Entry 9ESJ (X-ray diffraction, 2.37 A resolution); this record covers chains A and B.

[Chain A]
Molecule: Cyclin-dependent kinase 2
From: Homo sapiens
Notes: EC 2.7.11.22
Reference sequence: P24941 (CDK2_HUMAN); numbering as in UniProt (aligned over 1-298)
Sequence (302 residues; numbered -3 to 298; the number before each row is that of its first residue; numbers below 1 keep their minus sign (Gly-3 is residue -3)):
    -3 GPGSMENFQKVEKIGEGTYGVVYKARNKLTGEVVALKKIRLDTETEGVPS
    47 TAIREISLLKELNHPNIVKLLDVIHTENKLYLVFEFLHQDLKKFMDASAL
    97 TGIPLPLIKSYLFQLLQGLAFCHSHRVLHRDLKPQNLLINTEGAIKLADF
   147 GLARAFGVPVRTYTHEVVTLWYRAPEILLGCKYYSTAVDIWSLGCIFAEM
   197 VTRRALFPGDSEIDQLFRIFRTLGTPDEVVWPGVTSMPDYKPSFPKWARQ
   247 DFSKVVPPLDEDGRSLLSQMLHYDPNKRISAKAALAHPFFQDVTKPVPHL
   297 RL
Disordered / not traced: 297-298
Differences from the reference sequence: expression tag (-3 to 0)
Modified residues: Thr160 (phosphothreonine; TPO)
Curated features (UniProtKB/Swiss-Prot):
  - active site: Asp127 (Proton acceptor)
  - binding site (ATP): Ile10 to Val18, Lys33, Glu81 to Leu83, Asp86, Lys129 to Asn132, Asp145
  - binding site (Mg(2+)): Asn132, Asp145
  - site (CDK7 binding): Lys9, Lys88, Lys89, Leu166
  - modified residue: Met1 (N-acetylmethionine), Lys6 (N6-acetyllysine), Thr14 (Phosphothreonine), Tyr15 (Phosphotyrosine), Tyr19 (Phosphotyrosine), Thr160 (Phosphothreonine)
Ligand contacts:
  - 2-(4-bromanyl-2-methoxy-phenyl)ethanoic acid (HHT), molecule 1: Gly-3, Pro-2, Ile52, Lys56, Leu66, Leu67, Asp68, Val69, His71
  - 2-(4-bromanyl-2-methoxy-phenyl)ethanoic acid (HHT), molecule 2: Lys6, Tyr19, Ala21, Leu32
  - 2-(4-bromanyl-2-methoxy-phenyl)ethanoic acid (HHT), molecule 3: Ile10, Val18, Ala31, Lys33, Glu51, Val64, Phe80, Glu81, Phe82, Leu83, Leu134, Ala144, Asp145
  - 2-(4-bromanyl-2-methoxy-phenyl)ethanoic acid (HHT), molecule 4: Val17, Tyr19, Leu32, Lys33, Lys34, Arg36, Lys75, Tyr77

[Chain B]
Molecule: Cyclin-A2
From: Bos taurus
Reference sequence: P30274 (CCNA2_BOVIN); residues 172-432 here correspond to UniProt positions 170-430 (UniProt number = residue number - 2)
Sequence (268 residues; row label = number of the first residue in the row):
   171 GVNEVPDYHEDIHTYLREMEVKCKPKVGYMKKQPDITNSMRAILVDWLVE
   221 VGEEYKLQNETLHLAVNYIDRFLSSMSVLRGKLQLVGTAAMLLASKFEEI
   271 YPPEVAEFVYITDDTYTKKQVLRMEHLVLKVLAFDLAAPTINQFLTQYFL
   321 HQQPANCKVESLAMFLGELSLIDADPYLKYLPSVIAAAAFHLALYTVTGQ
   371 SWPESLVQKTGYTLETLKPCLLDLHQTYLRAPQHAQQSIREKYKNSKYHG
   421 VSLLNPPETLNVHHHHHH
Disordered / not traced: 433-438
Differences from the reference sequence: expression tag (171, 433-438)
Ligand contacts:
  - 2-(4-bromanyl-2-methoxy-phenyl)ethanoic acid (HHT), molecule 1: His183, Arg187, Lys379, Thr380
  - 2-(4-bromanyl-2-methoxy-phenyl)ethanoic acid (HHT), molecule 2: Met210, Ile213, Leu214, Trp217, Arg250, Gly251, Leu253, Gln254, Thr282, Asp283, Thr285
  - 2-(4-bromanyl-2-methoxy-phenyl)ethanoic acid (HHT), molecule 3: Leu299, Lys300, Ala303, Phe304

[Interface between chain A and chain B]
Pairs across the interface (80; chain A residue first):
  Leu37(A) with His296(B)
  Asp38(A) with Leu292(B)
  Thr41(A) with Lys288(B), hydrogen bond (backbone-side chain)
  Glu42(A) with Lys266(B), hydrogen bond (backbone-side chain); Glu274(B); Val275(B), hydrogen bond (side chain-backbone)
  Gly43(A) with Lys266(B); Leu292(B); Glu295(B)
  Val44(A) with Lys266(B), hydrogen bond (backbone-side chain); Glu295(B), hydrogen bond (backbone-side chain); His296(B); Leu299(B), hydrophobic
  Ser46(A) with Lys266(B)
  Ile49(A) with Leu263(B), hydrophobic; Lys266(B); Leu306(B), hydrophobic
  Arg50(A) with Lys266(B); Phe267(B), hydrogen bond (side chain-backbone); Glu269(B)
  Ile52(A) with Phe304(B), hydrophobic
  Ser53(A) with Phe267(B); Phe304(B)
  Leu54(A) with Ala307(B), hydrophobic
  Lys56(A) with Ala303(B), hydrogen bond (side chain-backbone); Asp305(B), salt bridge
  Glu57(A) with Tyr185(B), hydrogen bond; Asp305(B); Ala307(B)
  His71(A) with His296(B), hydrogen bond; Leu299(B); Phe304(B)
  Thr72(A) with His296(B)
  Glu73(A) with Arg293(B); His296(B)
  Ala116(A) with Tyr178(B)
  His119(A) with Tyr178(B); Ile182(B)
  Ser120(A) with Tyr178(B); Asp181(B), hydrogen bond; Ile182(B)
  His121(A) with Tyr185(B)
  Arg122(A) with Ile182(B); Tyr185(B); Ala307(B), hydrogen bond (side chain-backbone)
  Arg150(A) with Phe267(B); Glu268(B), salt bridge
  Ala151(A) with Phe267(B), hydrophobic
  Phe152(A) with Val175(B), hydrophobic; Ile182(B), hydrophobic
  Val154(A) with Glu174(B); Val175(B), hydrophobic; Ile182(B), hydrophobic; Thr316(B), hydrogen bond (backbone-side chain); Gln317(B), hydrogen bond (backbone-backbone)
  Pro155(A) with Asn173(B); Thr316(B)
  Val156(A) with Asn173(B), hydrogen bond (backbone-backbone)
  Arg157(A) with Gln228(B), hydrogen bond; Glu230(B); Glu268(B), salt bridge
  Thr158(A) with Ile270(B)
  Tyr159(A) with Ile270(B)
  Thr160(A) with Glu269(B); Ile270(B)
  Tyr179(A) with Asn173(B)
  Ser181(A) with Val172(B), hydrogen bond (side chain-backbone); Asn173(B); Val175(B)
  Thr182(A) with Val172(B); Val175(B)
  Pro271(A) with Val172(B)
  Asn272(A) with Gly171(B); Val172(B), hydrogen bond (side chain-backbone)
  Ser276(A) with Asp177(B), hydrogen bond; Tyr178(B)
  Ala277(A) with Tyr178(B), hydrogen bond (backbone-side chain)
  Lys278(A) with Asp177(B), hydrogen bond (side chain-backbone); Tyr178(B), hydrogen bond (backbone-side chain); Asp181(B), salt bridge
Also at the interface, not in a pair above, chain A (46 interface residues in all): Val69, Leu76, Glu162, Tyr180, Ala183, Ala279
Also at the interface, not in a pair above, chain B (41 interface residues in all): His179, Leu186, Met189, Tyr271, Ala276, Lys300, Gln313, Leu320

[Overview]
46 residues of chain A face 41 of chain B across their interface; the contacts include 21 hydrogen bonds and 4
salt bridges. Polar pairs include Lys56(A)-Asp305(B), Arg150(A)-Glu268(B) and Arg157(A)-Glu268(B). One
2-(4-bromanyl-2-methoxy-phenyl)ethanoic acid molecule is bound between chain A and chain B.
Chain A is Cyclin-dependent kinase 2 (Homo sapiens) and chain B is Cyclin-A2 (Bos taurus); the structure,
CDK2-cyclin A in complex with FragLite 31, was determined by X-ray diffraction (same publication as 9ESK,
9ESL, 9ESN, 9ESO, 9ESP, 9ESQ and 21 further entries).
